PDB entry 1A96 | X-ray diffraction, 2.00 A resolution | chains A and D of the 4 polymer chains in the assembly

== Chain A (and D) ==
Name: Xanthine-guanine phosphoribosyltransferase
Organism: Escherichia coli
Notes: EC 2.4.2.22; chain D of this document is another copy of the same molecule, construct and numbering; everything in this record applies to it too
UniProtKB: P0A9M5 (XGPT_ECOLI); numbering as in UniProt (aligned over 1-152)
Sequence (152 residues; row label = number of the first residue in the row):
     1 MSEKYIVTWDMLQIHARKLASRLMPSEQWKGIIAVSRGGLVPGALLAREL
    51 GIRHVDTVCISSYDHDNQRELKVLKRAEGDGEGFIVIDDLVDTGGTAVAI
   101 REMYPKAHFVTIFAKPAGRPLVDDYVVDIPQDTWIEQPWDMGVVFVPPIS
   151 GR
Unresolved in the structure: 1-2, 64-66, 151-152 (chain D: 1-2, 64-68)
Swiss-Prot annotation at these positions:
  - binding site (5-phospho-alpha-D-ribose 1-diphosphate): Arg-37, Gly-38, Arg-69, Asp-88 to Thr-96
  - binding site (GMP): Arg-69, Asp-92 to Thr-96, Trp-134, Ile-135
  - binding site (Mg(2+)): Asp-89
  - binding site (guanine): Asp-92, Ile-135
  - binding site (xanthine): Asp-92, Ile-135
  - mutagenesis: Cys-59 (C59A: No effect on catalytic activity; increased stability), His-65 to Glu-70 (No effect on affinity for xanthine and guanine substrates. However, the catalytic activity is highly reduced (200-fold when guanine is used as substrate) and the inhibition by GMP is also affected)
Residues lining bound ligands: boric acid (BO3): Val-35, Ser-36, Arg-37, Gly-38, Gly-39, Asp-88, Asp-89, Thr-96

== How chain A and chain D interact ==
Contacting residue pairs (19):
  Glu-136(A) / Phe-145(D)
  Asp-140(A) / Phe-145(D)
  Asp-140(A) / Val-146(D)  hydrogen bond (backbone-backbone)
  Met-141(A) / Val-143(D)  hydrophobic
  Met-141(A) / Val-144(D)
  Met-141(A) / Phe-145(D)
  Gly-142(A) / Gly-142(D)
  Gly-142(A) / Val-143(D)
  Gly-142(A) / Val-144(D)  hydrogen bond (backbone-backbone)
  Gly-142(A) / Val-146(D)
  Val-143(A) / Met-141(D)
  Val-143(A) / Gly-142(D)
  Val-143(A) / Val-143(D)  hydrophobic
  Val-144(A) / Met-141(D)
  Val-144(A) / Gly-142(D)  hydrogen bond (backbone-backbone)
  Val-144(A) / Val-144(D)  hydrophobic
  Phe-145(A) / Asp-140(D)
  Val-146(A) / Asp-140(D)  hydrogen bond (backbone-backbone)
  Val-146(A) / Gly-142(D)
Other interface residues (no listed pair), chain A (11 interface residues in all): Ile-6, Thr-8, Asp-10
Other interface residues (no listed pair), chain D (9 interface residues in all): Asp-10, Glu-136

== In short ==
The interface between chain A and chain D involves 11 residues on one side and 9 on the other, with 4 hydrogen
bonds. Main-chain hydrogen bonds include Asp-140(A)/Val-146(D) and Gly-142(A)/Val-144(D). Chain A binds boric
acid.
Chain A and chain D are both Xanthine-guanine phosphoribosyltransferase (Escherichia coli); the structure,
Xprtase from E. coli with bound cprpp and xanthine, was determined by X-ray diffraction (same publication as
1A95, 1A97 and 1A98).
